2O5W - chain A; structure by X-ray diffraction, 2.60 A resolution.

[Chain A]
Molecule: dATP pyrophosphohydrolase
From: Escherichia coli
Notes: EC 3.6.1.-
Reference sequence: P0AFC0 (NUDB_ECOLI); numbering as in UniProt (aligned over 1-150)
Chain sequence (150 residues; numbered 1 to 150; the number before each row is that of its first residue):
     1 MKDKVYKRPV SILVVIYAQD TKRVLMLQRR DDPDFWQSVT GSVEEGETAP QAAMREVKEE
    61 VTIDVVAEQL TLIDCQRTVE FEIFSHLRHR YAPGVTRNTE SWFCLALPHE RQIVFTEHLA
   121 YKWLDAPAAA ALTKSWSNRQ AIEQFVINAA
Not modelled in the structure: 1, 149-150
Disulfides: Cys75-Cys104
Ion coordination: Na+: Thr40, Glu60 (together with pyrophosphate)
Residues lining bound ligands:
  - pyrophosphate (PPV): Lys7, Arg29, Gln37, Thr40, Gly41, Ser42, Glu56, Glu60
  - samarium (iii) ion (SM): Glu56, Glu59, Glu60, Glu117
Curated features (UniProtKB/Swiss-Prot):
  - motif: Gly41 to Thr62 (Nudix box)
  - binding site (substrate): Lys7, Arg29, Thr40, Phe81 to Phe84, Ser135
  - binding site (Mg(2+)): Glu56, Glu60, Glu117

[Overview]
Ligands of chain A: samarium (iii) ion and pyrophosphate. The Na+ site is built by Thr40 and Glu60. Curated
annotation (UniProt) lists 8 substrate-binding residues and 3 Mg2+-binding residues.
Chain A is dATP pyrophosphohydrolase (Escherichia coli); the structure, Structure of the E. coli
dihydroneopterin triphosphate pyrophosphohydrolase in complex with Sm+3 and pyrophosphate, was determined by
X-ray diffraction (same publication as 2O1C).
